Entry 6IFZ (electron microscopy, 3.58 A resolution); this record covers chains B and I of the 10 polymer chains in the assembly.

Chain B:
Molecule: Type III-A CRISPR-associated RAMP protein Csm4
Source organism: Streptococcus thermophilus ND03
UniProtKB: A0A2U2M037 (A0A2U2M037_STRTR); numbering as in UniProt (aligned over 1-299)
Sequence (299 residues; numbered 1 to 299; the number before each row is that of its first residue):
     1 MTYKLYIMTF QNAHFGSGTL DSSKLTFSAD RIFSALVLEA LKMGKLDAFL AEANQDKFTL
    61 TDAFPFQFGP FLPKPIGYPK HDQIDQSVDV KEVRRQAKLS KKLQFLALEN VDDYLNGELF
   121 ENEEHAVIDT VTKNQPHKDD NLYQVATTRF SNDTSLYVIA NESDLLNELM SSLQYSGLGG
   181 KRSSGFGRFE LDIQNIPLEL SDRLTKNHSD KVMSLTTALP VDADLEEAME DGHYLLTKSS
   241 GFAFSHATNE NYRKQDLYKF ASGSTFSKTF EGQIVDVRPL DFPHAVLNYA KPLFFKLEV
Not modelled in the structure: 1, 83-85, 298-299

Chain I:
Molecule: crRNA
Sequence (36 nucleotides; each row starts with the number of its first residue):
     1 ACGGAAACGC UUUCUAGCUC GCUAUAAUUA CCCAUU
Not modelled in the structure: 35-36

Interface between chain B and chain I:
Pairs across the interface - 61 pairs, chain B then chain I:
  His14(B) with G4(I), salt bridge to the phosphate
  Gly16(B) with G3(I), sugar contact; G4(I), phosphate contact
  Gly18(B) with G3(I), hydrogen bond to the sugar
  Thr19(B) with G3(I), hydrogen bond to the sugar; G4(I), phosphate contact
  Leu20(B) with A7(I), base contact
  Asp30(B) with A1(I), phosphate contact
  Arg31(B) with C2(I), hydrogen bond to the sugar; G3(I), hydrogen bond to the phosphate; G4(I), salt bridge to the phosphate
  Ser34(B) with A1(I), phosphate contact; C2(I), hydrogen bond to the sugar
  Ala35(B) with C2(I), base contact
  Val37(B) with A1(I), sugar contact
  Leu38(B) with A1(I), phosphate contact; C2(I), phosphate contact
  Leu41(B) with A1(I), base contact
  Leu46(B) with A1(I), base contact
  Thr132(B) with G9(I), base contact
  Lys133(B) with G9(I), salt bridge to the phosphate
  Asn134(B) with A7(I), hydrogen bond to the sugar; C8(I), hydrogen bond to the sugar; G9(I), hydrogen bond to the base; C10(I), hydrogen bond to the sugar
  Gln135(B) with A7(I), phosphate contact; C8(I), phosphate contact
  Pro136(B) with C8(I), base contact; C10(I), sugar contact
  His137(B) with C10(I), sugar contact; U11(I), sugar contact
  Leu142(B) with G9(I), base contact
  Tyr143(B) with A7(I), stacking on the base
  Ser176(B) with C2(I), base contact
  Gly177(B) with C2(I), base contact
  Gly179(B) with C2(I), sugar contact; G4(I), sugar contact
  Gly180(B) with G4(I), phosphate contact; A5(I), phosphate contact
  Lys181(B) with A7(I), hydrogen bond to the base
  Arg182(B) with C2(I), base contact; A5(I), salt bridge to the phosphate
  Ser183(B) with A6(I), phosphate contact
  Ser240(B) with G3(I), hydrogen bond to the base
  Gly241(B) with G3(I), base contact
  Phe242(B) with C2(I), phosphate contact; G3(I), base contact; G4(I), base contact
  Ala243(B) with C2(I), phosphate contact
  Phe244(B) with A1(I), hydrogen bond to the sugar; C2(I), hydrogen bond to the phosphate; G4(I), sugar contact
  Asn251(B) with G4(I), hydrogen bond to the base
  Arg253(B) with G3(I), hydrogen bond to the base
  Lys254(B) with C2(I), salt bridge to the phosphate; G3(I), salt bridge to the phosphate
  His284(B) with A1(I), base contact
  Ala285(B) with A1(I), base contact
  Val286(B) with A1(I), phosphate contact
  Leu287(B) with A1(I), hydrogen bond to the phosphate
  Asn288(B) with A1(I), hydrogen bond to the phosphate
Other interface residues (no listed pair), chain B (49 interface residues in all): Phe15, Ser17, Phe33, Asn141, Leu173, Leu178, Val277, Tyr289

Overview:
The interface between chain B and chain I involves 49 residues on one side and 11 on the other; the contacts
include 17 hydrogen bonds, 6 salt bridges and 1 aromatic stacking contact. Polar contacts include
Asn134(B)-G9(I), Lys181(B)-A7(I) and Ser240(B)-G3(I).
Chain B is Type III-A CRISPR-associated RAMP protein Csm4 (Streptococcus thermophilus ND03) and chain I is
crRNA; the structure, Type III-A Csm complex, Cryo-EM structure of Csm-CTR2-ssDNA complex, was determined by
electron microscopy, deposited together with 6IFK, 6IFL, 6IFN, 6IFR, 6IFU, 6IFY and 6IG0.
